7ZC6 - chains C and D of the 6 polymer chains in the assembly; structure by electron microscopy, 4.27 A resolution (low resolution: residue-level contacts below are approximate; hydrogen-bond / salt-bridge calls are withheld).

[Chain C]
Protein: RnfC
From: Clostridium tetanomorphum
Amino-acid sequence (435 residues; each row starts with the number of its first residue):
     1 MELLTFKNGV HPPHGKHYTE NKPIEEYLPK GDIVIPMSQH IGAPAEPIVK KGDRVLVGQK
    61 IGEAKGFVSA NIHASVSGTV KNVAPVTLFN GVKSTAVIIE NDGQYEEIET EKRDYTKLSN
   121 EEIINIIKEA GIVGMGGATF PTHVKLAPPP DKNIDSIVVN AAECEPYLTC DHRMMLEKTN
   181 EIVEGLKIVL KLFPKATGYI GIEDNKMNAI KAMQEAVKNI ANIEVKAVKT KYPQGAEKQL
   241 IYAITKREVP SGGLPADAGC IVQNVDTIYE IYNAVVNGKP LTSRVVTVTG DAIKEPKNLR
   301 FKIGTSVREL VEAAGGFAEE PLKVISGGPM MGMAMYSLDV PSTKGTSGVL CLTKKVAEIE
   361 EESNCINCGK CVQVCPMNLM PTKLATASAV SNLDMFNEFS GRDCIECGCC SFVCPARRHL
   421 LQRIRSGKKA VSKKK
Ion coordination: 4Fe-4S cluster Fe site 1: C365, C368, C371, C414; 4Fe-4S cluster Fe site 2: C375, C404, C407, C410
Ligand contacts:
  - FMN (flavin mononucleotide): G134, M135, G136, G137, A138, K145, N160, A162, E163, C164, Y232, P233, G235, A236, E237, V262, Q263, N264, T267, M331, I405, C407
  - 4Fe-4S cluster (SF4), molecule 1: C365, I366, N367, C368, G369, K370, C371, T382, C414, P415, A416, R418, L420
  - 4Fe-4S cluster (SF4), molecule 2: C375, P376, L379, P381, C404, I405, E406, C407, G408, C409, C410, L421

[Chain D]
Protein: RnfD
From: Clostridium tetanomorphum
Amino-acid sequence (310 residues; each row starts with the number of its first residue):
     1 MSETTMYTVS SSPHIRAKDT TQSIMRDVVI ALLPATIAGV YFFKLQGLLV ILASVLSCVV
    61 AEYIWQKASK KKVTVGDYSA VVTGLLLAFN VPASIPLWIP VVGGFFAIIV VKQFFGGLGQ
   121 NIVNPALAAR AFLLASWPVQ MTSWTLDGVT TATPLAILKG NEATGAAAPD LMSVFIGHVG
   181 GCIGETSALA LLIGGAYLFY KHIIDWRIPV SFIGTTFIFT AIAGRGSSPV YELFAGGLML
   241 GAIFMATDYA TSPITPLGRI IFGVGCGVIT SLIRIFGGYP EGVSYSILVM NLFVPLIERW
   301 TAPKIFGKVK
Disordered / not traced: 1-6
Covalent attachments: flavin mononucleotide (FMN) linked to T153
Ligand contacts:
  - FMN (flavin mononucleotide), molecule 1: N90, L127, R130, W144, T151, L155, A156, G181, C182, E185, G236, G237, L240, M245, Y279, P280, E281, G282, V283, S284, Y285
  - FMN, molecule 2: L134, E162, Y279, P280
  - riboflavin (RBF): I24, M25, V28, S79, V82, T83, L86, K112, L118, G119, N121, V123, N124, P125, I203, F244, M245, D248, Y249, A250
From the paper describing this entry:
  - binding site for flavin mononucleotide: R130, T153, E185, G237, S284
  - binding site for riboflavin: N124, D248

[How chain C and chain D interact]
Contacting residue pairs (64; chain C residue first):
  K238(C) - F306(D)
  Q239(C) - F306(D)
  Y242(C) - F306(D)
  E248(C) - F306(D)
  V249(C) - F306(D)
  V249(C) - G307(D)
  S251(C) - G307(D)
  L322(C) - T8(D)
  L322(C) - V9(D)
  K323(C) - T8(D)
  K323(C) - V9(D)
  K323(C) - H14(D)
  V324(C) - T8(D)
  I325(C) - H14(D)
  P329(C) - H14(D)
  P329(C) - I15(D)
  M330(C) - S12(D)
  M330(C) - P13(D)
  G332(C) - S12(D)
  G332(C) - H14(D)
  A334(C) - S10(D)
  A334(C) - H14(D)
  L352(C) - H14(D)
  I359(C) - I15(D)
  N364(C) - G117(D)
  N364(C) - L118(D)
  C365(C) - L118(D)
  C365(C) - G119(D)
  I366(C) - T21(D)
  I366(C) - L118(D)
  I366(C) - Y249(D)
  I366(C) - A250(D)
  N367(C) - Y249(D)
  N367(C) - I254(D)
  C368(C) - Y249(D)
  C368(C) - R259(D)
  G369(C) - I254(D)
  K370(C) - D19(D)
  V372(C) - I254(D)
  Q373(C) - D205(D)
  P376(C) - F306(D)
  M377(C) - F306(D)
  N378(C) - P303(D)
  N378(C) - K304(D)
  M380(C) - E298(D)
  S400(C) - I305(D)
  G408(C) - P13(D)
  S411(C) - P13(D)
  S411(C) - R16(D)
  F412(C) - I15(D)
  F412(C) - R16(D)
  F412(C) - A17(D)
  P415(C) - D19(D)
  P415(C) - T20(D)
  P415(C) - T21(D)
  A416(C) - T21(D)
  R417(C) - R16(D)
  R417(C) - A17(D)
  R417(C) - K18(D)
  R417(C) - T20(D)
  H419(C) - R16(D)
  L421(C) - P13(D)
  Q422(C) - S11(D)
  R425(C) - S12(D)
Also at the interface, not in a pair above, chain C (48 interface residues in all): P321, G328, M333, V356, S363, F399, C414, R418
Also at the interface, not in a pair above, chain D (35 interface residues in all): I24, D77, Q120, H202, R207, T255, P256

[Overview]
The interface between chain C and chain D involves 48 residues on one side and 35 on the other. Ligands of
chain C: 4Fe-4S cluster and flavin mononucleotide. From the paper: a binding site for flavin mononucleotide at
R130(D), T153(D) and E185(D) among others; a binding site for riboflavin at N124(D) and D248(D).
Here chain C is RnfC and chain D is RnfD, both from Clostridium tetanomorphum. Entry 7ZC6 (Na+ - translocating
ferredoxin: NAD+ reductase (Rnf) of C. tetanomorphum) was determined by electron microscopy.
